PDB entry 6NF2 | electron microscopy, 3.70 A resolution | chains A and J of the 24 polymer chains in the assembly

== Chain A ==
Name: Envelope glycoprotein gp120
Organism: Human immunodeficiency virus 1
Reference sequence: Q2N0S6 (Q2N0S6_9HIV1); the construct lacks a stretch of the UniProt sequence and is renumbered around it, so the offset changes along the chain: 31-141 = UniProt 30-140; 150-185 = UniProt 141-176; 187-309 = UniProt 186-308; 312-321 = UniProt 309-318; 2 more segments
Sequence (480 residues; each row starts with the number of its first residue; note: 12 numbers in that range are skipped by the numbering (no residue carries them; nothing is unmodelled there); a row labelled like 185A-185I holds insertion residues (185A, then the next letters in order)):
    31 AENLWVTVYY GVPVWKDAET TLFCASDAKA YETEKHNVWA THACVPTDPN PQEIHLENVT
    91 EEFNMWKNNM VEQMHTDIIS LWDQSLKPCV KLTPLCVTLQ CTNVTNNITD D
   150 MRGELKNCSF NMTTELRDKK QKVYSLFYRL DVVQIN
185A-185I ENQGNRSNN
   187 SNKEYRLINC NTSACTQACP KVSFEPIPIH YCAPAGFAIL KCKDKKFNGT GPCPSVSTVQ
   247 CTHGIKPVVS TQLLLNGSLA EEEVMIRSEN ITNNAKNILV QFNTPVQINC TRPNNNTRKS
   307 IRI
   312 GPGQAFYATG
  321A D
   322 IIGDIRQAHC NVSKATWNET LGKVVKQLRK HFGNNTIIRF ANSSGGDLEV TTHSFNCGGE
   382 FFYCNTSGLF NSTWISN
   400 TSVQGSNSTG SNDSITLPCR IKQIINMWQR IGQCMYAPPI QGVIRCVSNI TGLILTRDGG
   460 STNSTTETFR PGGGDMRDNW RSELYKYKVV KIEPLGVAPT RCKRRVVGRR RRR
Disordered / not traced: 185A-185I, 400-410, 506-512
Disulfides: Cys-54/Cys-74, Cys-119/Cys-205, Cys-126/Cys-196, Cys-131/Cys-157, Cys-201/Cys-433, Cys-218/Cys-247, Cys-228/Cys-239, Cys-296/Cys-331, Cys-378/Cys-445, Cys-385/Cys-418
Covalent attachments: N-acetylglucosamine (NAG) linked to Asn-88, Asn-133, Asn-156, Asn-160, Asn-197, Asn-234, Asn-262, Asn-295, Asn-301, Asn-355, Asn-363, Asn-386, Asn-392, Asn-448; glycan linked to Asn-137, Asn-276, Asn-332
Construct notes: engineered mutation Cys-201 (Ile200 in Q2N0S6), Asn-332 (Thr330 in Q2N0S6), Cys-433 (Ala430 in Q2N0S6), Cys-501 (Ala498 in Q2N0S6), Arg-509 (Glu506 in Q2N0S6), Arg-510 (Lys507 in Q2N0S6), Arg-512 (Ala509 in Q2N0S6)

== Chain J ==
Name: PGT122 Heavy Chain
Organism: Homo sapiens
Sequence (235 residues; numbered 1 to 214 plus 21 insertion-coded residues; the number before each row is that of its first residue; a row labelled like 82A-82C holds insertion residues (82A, then the next letters in order)):
     1 QVHLQESGPG LVKPSETLSL TCNVSGTLVR DNYWSWIRQP LGKQPEWIGY VHDSGDTNYN
    61 PSLKSRVHLS LDKSKNLVSL RL
82A-82C TGV
    83 TAADSAIYYC ATTKHGRR
100A-100R IYGVVAFKEWFTYFYMDV
   101 WGKGTSVTVS SASTKGPSVF PLAPSSKSTS GGTAALGCLV KDYFPEPVTV SWNSGALTSG
   161 VHTFPAVLQS SGLYSLSSVV TVPSSSLGTQ TYICNVNHKP SNTKVDKRVE PKSC
Disordered / not traced: 112-214
Disulfides: Cys-22/Cys-92

== Interface between chain A and chain J ==
Contacting residue pairs - 8 pairs, chain A then chain J:
  Asp-325(A) / Tyr-100B(J)
  Arg-327(A) / Tyr-100B(J)
  Arg-327(A) / Gly-100C(J)
  Arg-327(A) / Glu-100I(J)
  Gln-328(A) / Glu-100I(J)  hydrogen bond (backbone-side chain)
  His-330(A) / Val-100D(J)
  His-330(A) / Phe-100G(J)
  Pro-417(A) / Phe-100G(J)  hydrophobic
Also at the interface, not in a pair above, chain A (6 interface residues in all): Ile-326

== Overview ==
Chain A and chain J form an interface of 6 and 5 residues respectively; the contacts include 1 hydrogen bond.
The hydrogen-bonded pair is Gln-328(A)/Glu-100I(J). N-acetylglucosamine is covalently linked to Asn-88(A),
Asn-133(A), Asn-156(A), Asn-160(A), Asn-197(A) and Asn-234(A) and 8 more.
Chain A is Envelope glycoprotein gp120 (Human immunodeficiency virus 1) and chain J is PGT122 Heavy Chain
(Homo sapiens); the structure, Cryo-EM structure of vaccine-elicited antibody 0PV-c.01 in complex with HIV-1
Env BG505 DS-SOSIP and antibodies VRC03 ..., was determined by electron microscopy (same publication as 6MPH,
6MQC, 6MQE, 6MQM, 6MQR, 6N16 and 4 further entries).
